PDB entry 9Q91 | electron microscopy, 7.20 A resolution (low resolution: residue-level contacts below are approximate; hydrogen-bond / salt-bridge calls are withheld) | chains T and M of the 14 polymer chains in the assembly

[Chain T]
Molecule: Template DNA
Sequence (34 nucleotides; each row starts with the number of its first residue):
     1 AGGGCTGATC GTGCAAAAGT CGTGCCAGCC GTCT

[Chain M]
Protein: RNA polymerase sigma-54 factor
From: Klebsiella pneumoniae
UniProtKB: A0A377VEN9 (A0A377VEN9_KLEPN); residues 24-475 here correspond to UniProt positions 2-453 (UniProt number = residue number - 22)
Chain sequence (475 residues; each row starts with the number of its first residue):
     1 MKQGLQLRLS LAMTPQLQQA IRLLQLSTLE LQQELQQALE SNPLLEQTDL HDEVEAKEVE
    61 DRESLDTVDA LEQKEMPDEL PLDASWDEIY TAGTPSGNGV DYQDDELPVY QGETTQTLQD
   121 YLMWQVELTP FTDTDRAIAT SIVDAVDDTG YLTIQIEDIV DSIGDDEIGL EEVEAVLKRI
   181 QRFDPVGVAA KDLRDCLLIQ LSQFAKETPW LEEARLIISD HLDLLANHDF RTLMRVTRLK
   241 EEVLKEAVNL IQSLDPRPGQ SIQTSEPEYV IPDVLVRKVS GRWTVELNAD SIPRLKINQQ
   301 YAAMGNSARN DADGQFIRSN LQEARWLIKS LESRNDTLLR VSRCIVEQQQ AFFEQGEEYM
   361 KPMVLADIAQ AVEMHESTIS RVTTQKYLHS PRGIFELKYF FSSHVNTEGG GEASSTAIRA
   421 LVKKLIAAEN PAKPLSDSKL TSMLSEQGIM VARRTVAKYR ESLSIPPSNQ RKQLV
Not modelled in the structure: 9-10, 47-106
Construct notes: initiating methionine (1); expression tag (2-23)

[Interface between chain T and chain M]
Contacting residue pairs - 27 pairs, chain T then chain M:
  DG11(T) - Trp326(M)
  DT12(T) - Ser330(M)
  DG13(T) - Met374(M)
  DC14(T) - Met374(M)
  DC14(T) - His375(M)
  DC14(T) - Ser377(M)
  DC14(T) - Thr378(M)
  DA15(T) - Ser377(M)
  DA15(T) - Thr378(M)
  DG22(T) - Ser403(M)
  DG22(T) - His404(M)
  DG22(T) - Ser415(M)
  DT23(T) - His404(M)
  DT23(T) - Val405(M)
  DT23(T) - Ser415(M)
  DT23(T) - Thr455(M)
  DT23(T) - Lys458(M)
  DG24(T) - Ile449(M)
  DG24(T) - Met450(M)
  DG24(T) - Val451(M)
  DG24(T) - Thr455(M)
  DG24(T) - Lys458(M)
  DC25(T) - Arg454(M)
  DC25(T) - Thr455(M)
  DC25(T) - Ala457(M)
  DC26(T) - Arg454(M)
  DG31(T) - Lys472(M)
Also at the interface, not in a pair above, chain M (22 interface residues in all): Lys329, Ser333, Ala413, Ser414

[In short]
The interface between chain T and chain M involves 11 residues on one side and 22 on the other.
Here chain T is Template DNA and chain M is RNA polymerase sigma-54 factor (Klebsiella pneumoniae). Entry 9Q91
(CryoEM structure of bacterial transcription intermediate complex mediated by activator PspF containing nifH
promoter DNA containing ...) was determined by electron microscopy (same publication as 9Q92, 9Q93, 9Q94,
9Q95, 9Q96, 9Q97 and 9Q98).
